Entry 7O17 (electron microscopy, 4.50 A resolution (low resolution: residue-level contacts below are approximate; hydrogen-bond / salt-bridge calls are withheld)); this record covers chains A and D of the 5 polymer chains in the assembly.

Chain A:
Name: Probable ABC transporter binding protein NosD
Organism: Pseudomonas stutzeri ATCC 14405
Reference sequence: P19843 (NOSD_PSEST); residues 1-436 here = UniProt positions 1-436
Chain sequence (436 residues; each row starts with the number of its first residue):
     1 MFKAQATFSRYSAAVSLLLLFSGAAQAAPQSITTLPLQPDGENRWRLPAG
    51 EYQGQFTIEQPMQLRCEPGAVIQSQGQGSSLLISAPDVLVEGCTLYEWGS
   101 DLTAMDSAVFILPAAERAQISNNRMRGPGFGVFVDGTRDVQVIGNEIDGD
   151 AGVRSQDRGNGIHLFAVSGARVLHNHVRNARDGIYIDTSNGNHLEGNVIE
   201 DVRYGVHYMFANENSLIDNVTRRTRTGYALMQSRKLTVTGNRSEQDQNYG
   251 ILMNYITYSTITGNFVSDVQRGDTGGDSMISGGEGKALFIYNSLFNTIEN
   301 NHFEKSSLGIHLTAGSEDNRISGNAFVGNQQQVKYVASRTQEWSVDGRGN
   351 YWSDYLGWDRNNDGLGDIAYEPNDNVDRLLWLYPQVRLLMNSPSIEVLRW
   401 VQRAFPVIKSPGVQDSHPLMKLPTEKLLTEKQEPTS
Unresolved in the structure: 1-27, 431-436

Chain D:
Name: Probable ABC transporter permease protein NosY
Organism: Pseudomonas stutzeri ATCC 14405
Reference sequence: P19845 (NOSY_PSEST); numbering as in UniProt (aligned over 1-276)
Chain sequence (276 residues; each row starts with the number of its first residue):
     1 MNQVWNIARKELSDGLRNRWLLAISLLFAVLAVGIAWLGAAASGQLGFTS
    51 IPATIASLASLATFLMPLIALLLAYDAIVGEDEGGTLMLLLTYPLGRGQI
   101 LLGKFVGHGLILALAVLIGFGCAALAIALLVEGVELGMLFWAFGRFMISS
   151 TLLGWVFLAFAYVLSGKVNEKSSAAGLALGVWFLFVLVFDLVLLALLVLS
   201 EGKFNPELLPWLLLLNPTDIYRLINLSGFEGSGSAMGVLSLGADLPVPAA
   251 VLWLCLLAWIGVSLLLAYAIFRRRLT
Unresolved in the structure: 1, 275-276

Interface between chain A and chain D:
Contacting residue pairs (21):
  D374(A) with A41(D)
  N375(A) with A42(D)
  V376(A) with A41(D)
  L398(A) with I35(D); G39(D); A40(D)
  R399(A) with A40(D); A41(D)
  W400(A) with M236(D); G237(D); L239(D)
  V401(A) with S57(D); S60(D)
  Q402(A) with A40(D)
  A404(A) with S234(D)
  F405(A) with A53(D); L226(D); S232(D); G233(D)
  V407(A) with T49(D); I51(D)
Other interface residues (no listed pair), chain A (12 interface residues in all): R403
Other interface residues (no listed pair), chain D (20 interface residues in all): L38, A56, A235

Overview:
12 residues of chain A face 20 of chain D across their interface.
Chain A is Probable ABC transporter binding protein NosD and chain D is Probable ABC transporter permease
protein NosY, both from Pseudomonas stutzeri ATCC 14405; the structure, ABC transporter NosDFY E154Q,
ATP-bound in lipid nanodisc, was determined by electron microscopy together with 7O0Y, 7O0Z, 7O10, 7O11, 7O12,
7O13 and 10 further entries from the same study.
